Entry 4F91 (X-ray diffraction, 2.70 A resolution); this record covers chain B.

== Chain B ==
Protein: U5 small nuclear ribonucleoprotein 200 kDa helicase
From: Homo sapiens
Notes: EC 3.6.4.13; fragment: Brr2 Helicase Region
Reference sequence: O75643 (U520_HUMAN); residue numbers follow UniProt; this construct covers 402-2125
Amino-acid sequence (1724 residues; row label = number of the first residue in the row):
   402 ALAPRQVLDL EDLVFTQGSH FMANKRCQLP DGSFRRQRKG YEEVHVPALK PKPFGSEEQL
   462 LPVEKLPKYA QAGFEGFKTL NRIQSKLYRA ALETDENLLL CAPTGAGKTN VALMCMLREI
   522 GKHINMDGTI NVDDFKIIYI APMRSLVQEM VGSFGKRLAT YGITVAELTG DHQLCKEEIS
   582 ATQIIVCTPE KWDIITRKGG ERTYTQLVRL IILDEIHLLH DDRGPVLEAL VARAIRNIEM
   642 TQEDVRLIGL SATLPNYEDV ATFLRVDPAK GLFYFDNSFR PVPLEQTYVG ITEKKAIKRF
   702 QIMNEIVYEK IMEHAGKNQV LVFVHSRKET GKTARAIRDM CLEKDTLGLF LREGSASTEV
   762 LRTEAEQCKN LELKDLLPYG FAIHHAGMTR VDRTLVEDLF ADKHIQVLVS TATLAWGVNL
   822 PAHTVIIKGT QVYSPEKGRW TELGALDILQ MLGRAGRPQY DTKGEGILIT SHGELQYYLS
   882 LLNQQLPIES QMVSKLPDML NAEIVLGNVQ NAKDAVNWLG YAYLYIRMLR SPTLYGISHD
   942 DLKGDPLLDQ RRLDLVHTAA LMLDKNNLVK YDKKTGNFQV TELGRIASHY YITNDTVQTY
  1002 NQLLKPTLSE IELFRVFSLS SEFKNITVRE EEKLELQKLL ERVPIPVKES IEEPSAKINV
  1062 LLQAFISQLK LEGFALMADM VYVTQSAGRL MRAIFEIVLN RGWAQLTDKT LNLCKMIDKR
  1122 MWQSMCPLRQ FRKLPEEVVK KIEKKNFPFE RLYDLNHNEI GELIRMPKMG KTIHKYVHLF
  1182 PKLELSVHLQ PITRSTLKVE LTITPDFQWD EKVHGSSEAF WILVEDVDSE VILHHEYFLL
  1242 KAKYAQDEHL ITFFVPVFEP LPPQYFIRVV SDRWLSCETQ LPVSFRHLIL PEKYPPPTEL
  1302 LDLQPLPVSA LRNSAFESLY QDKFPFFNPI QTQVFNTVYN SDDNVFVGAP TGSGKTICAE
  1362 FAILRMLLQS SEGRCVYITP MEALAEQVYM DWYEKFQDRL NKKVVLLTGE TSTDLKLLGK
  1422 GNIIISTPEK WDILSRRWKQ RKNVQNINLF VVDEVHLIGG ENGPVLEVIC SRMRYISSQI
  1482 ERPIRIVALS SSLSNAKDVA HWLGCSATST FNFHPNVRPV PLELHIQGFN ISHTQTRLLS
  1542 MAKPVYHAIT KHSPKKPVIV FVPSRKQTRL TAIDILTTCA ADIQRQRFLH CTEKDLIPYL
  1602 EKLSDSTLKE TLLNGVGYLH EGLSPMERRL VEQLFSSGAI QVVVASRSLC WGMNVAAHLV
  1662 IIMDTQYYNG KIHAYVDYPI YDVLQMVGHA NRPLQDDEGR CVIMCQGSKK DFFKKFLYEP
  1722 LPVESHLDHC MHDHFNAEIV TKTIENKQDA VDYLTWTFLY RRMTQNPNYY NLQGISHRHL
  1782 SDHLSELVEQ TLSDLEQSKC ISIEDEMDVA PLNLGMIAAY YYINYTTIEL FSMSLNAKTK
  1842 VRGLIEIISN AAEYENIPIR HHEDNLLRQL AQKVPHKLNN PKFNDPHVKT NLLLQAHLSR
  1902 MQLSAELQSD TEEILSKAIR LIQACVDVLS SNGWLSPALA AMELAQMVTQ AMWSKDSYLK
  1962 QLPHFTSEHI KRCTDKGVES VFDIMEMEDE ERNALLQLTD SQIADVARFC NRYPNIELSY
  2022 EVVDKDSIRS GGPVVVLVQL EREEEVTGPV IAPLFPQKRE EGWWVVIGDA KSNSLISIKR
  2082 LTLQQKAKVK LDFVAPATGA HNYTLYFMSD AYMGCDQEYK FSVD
Curated features (UniProtKB/Swiss-Prot):
  - motif: D615 to H618 (DEIH box), D1454 to H1457 (DEVH box)
  - binding site (ATP): A503 to T510, A1350 to T1357
  - modified residue: Y709 (Phosphotyrosine), K971 (N6-acetyllysine), T1428 (Phosphothreonine), T1765 (Phosphothreonine), S2002 (Phosphoserine)
  - natural variant: C502 (C502R: In RP33), A542 (A542V: In RP33), R681 (R681C: In RP33; R681H: In RP33), P682 (P682S: In RP33), V683 (V683L: In RP33; uncertain significance), Y689 (Y689C: In RP33), I698 (I698V: In RP33), Q885 (Q885E: In RP33), S1087 (S1087L: In RP33), R1090 (R1090L: In RP33), F1736 (F1736L: In a colorectal cancer sample), R1779 (R1779H: In RP33)
  - mutagenesis: R603 (R603A: Strongly decreases ATP-dependent RNA helicase activity), R637 (R637A: Strongly decreases ATP-dependent RNA helicase activity), K1544 (K1544A: Decreases ATP-dependent RNA helicase activity), H1548 (H1548A: Strongly decreases ATP-dependent RNA helicase activity), T1578 (T1578A: Decreases ATP-dependent RNA helicase activity)
From the paper describing this entry:
  - disease-associated variants - R681C, R681H, V683L, Y689C, R1090L (citing earlier work)
  - mutagenesis - S1087L: decreased catalytic activity (ATPase and helicase activities)
  - mutagenesis - S1087L/K1544A: decreased catalytic activity
  - mutagenesis - S1087L/R1195A: decreased catalytic activity on duplex unwinding
  - mutagenesis - S1087L: decreased binding to RNA
  - mutagenesis - S1087L: decreased catalytic activity on ATPase
  - mutagenesis - S1087L: decreased catalytic activity on helicase
  - mutagenesis - S1087L: unchanged stability

== Summary ==
From UniProt: 16 ATP-binding residues and 5 mutagenesis sites. From the paper: S1087L reduces catalytic
activity (ATPase and helicase activities); S1087L/K1544A reduce catalytic activity.
Chain B is U5 small nuclear ribonucleoprotein 200 kDa helicase (Homo sapiens); the structure, Brr2 Helicase
Region, was determined by X-ray diffraction together with 4F92 and 4F93 from the same study.
